6Z6P - chains E and I of the 14 polymer chains in the assembly; structure by electron microscopy, 4.43 A resolution (low resolution: residue-level contacts below are approximate; hydrogen-bond / salt-bridge calls are withheld).

Chain E:
Molecule: Histone H3.2
Source organism: Xenopus laevis
UniProt: P84233 (H32_XENLA); residues 39-135 here correspond to UniProt positions 40-136 (UniProt number = residue number + 1)
Chain sequence (97 residues; each row starts with the number of its first residue):
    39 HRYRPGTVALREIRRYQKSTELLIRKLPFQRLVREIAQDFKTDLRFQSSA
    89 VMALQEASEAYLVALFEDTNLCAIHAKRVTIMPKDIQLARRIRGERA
Sequence notes: conflict Ala102 (Gly103 in P84233)
Curated features (UniProtKB/Swiss-Prot):
  - modified residue: Tyr41 (Phosphotyrosine), Lys56 (N6,N6,N6-trimethyllysine), Ser57 (Phosphoserine), Lys64 (N6-(2-hydroxyisobutyryl)lysine), Lys79 (N6,N6,N6-trimethyllysine), Thr80 (Phosphothreonine), Ser86 (Phosphoserine), Thr107 (Phosphothreonine), Lys115 (N6-acetyllysine), Lys122 (N6-(2-hydroxyisobutyryl)lysine)
  - lipidation: Cys110 (S-palmitoyl cysteine)

Chain I:
Molecule: 145-nt DNA strand
Sequence (145 nucleotides; row label = number of the first residue in the row; numbers below 1 keep their minus sign (DA-72 is residue -72)):
   -72 ATCAGAATCCCGGTGCCGAGGCCGCTCAATTGGTCGTAGACAGCTCTAGC
   -22 ACCGCTTAAACGCACGTACGCGCTGTCCCCCGCGTTTTAACCGCCAAGGG
    28 GATTACTCCCTAGTCTCCAGGCACGTGTCAGATATATACATCGAT

Interface between chain E and chain I:
Residue-residue contacts (19):
  His39(E) - DC10(I)
  Arg40(E) - DC8(I)
  Arg40(E) - DG9(I)
  Tyr41(E) - DG-68(I)
  Tyr41(E) - DG9(I)
  Arg42(E) - DC8(I)
  Arg42(E) - DG9(I)
  Pro43(E) - DC8(I)
  Thr45(E) - DG9(I)
  Val46(E) - DG9(I)
  Arg49(E) - DA-66(I)
  Arg49(E) - DT-65(I)
  Lys64(E) - DC18(I)
  Leu65(E) - DA17(I)
  Pro66(E) - DA17(I)
  Arg69(E) - DA17(I)
  Asp81(E) - DG27(I)
  Arg83(E) - DG25(I)
  Arg83(E) - DG26(I)
Interface residues without a listed pair, chain E (16 interface residues in all): Arg63, Thr118
Interface residues without a listed pair, chain I (13 interface residues in all): DA-69, DC7

Summary:
Chain E and chain I form an interface of 16 and 13 residues respectively.
Here chain E is Histone H3.2 (Xenopus laevis) and chain I is a 145-nt DNA strand. Entry 6Z6P (HDAC-PC-Nuc) was
determined by electron microscopy together with 6Z6F, 6Z6H and 6Z6O from the same study.
